Entry 4A3F (X-ray diffraction, 3.50 A resolution); this record covers chains A and T of the 15 polymer chains in the assembly.

# Chain A
Molecule: DNA-directed RNA polymerase II subunit RPB1
Source organism: Saccharomyces cerevisiae
Notes: EC 2.7.7.6
UniProt: P04050 (RPB1_YEAST); numbering as in UniProt (aligned over 1-1732)
Amino-acid sequence (1732 residues; numbered 1 to 1732; the number before each row is that of its first residue):
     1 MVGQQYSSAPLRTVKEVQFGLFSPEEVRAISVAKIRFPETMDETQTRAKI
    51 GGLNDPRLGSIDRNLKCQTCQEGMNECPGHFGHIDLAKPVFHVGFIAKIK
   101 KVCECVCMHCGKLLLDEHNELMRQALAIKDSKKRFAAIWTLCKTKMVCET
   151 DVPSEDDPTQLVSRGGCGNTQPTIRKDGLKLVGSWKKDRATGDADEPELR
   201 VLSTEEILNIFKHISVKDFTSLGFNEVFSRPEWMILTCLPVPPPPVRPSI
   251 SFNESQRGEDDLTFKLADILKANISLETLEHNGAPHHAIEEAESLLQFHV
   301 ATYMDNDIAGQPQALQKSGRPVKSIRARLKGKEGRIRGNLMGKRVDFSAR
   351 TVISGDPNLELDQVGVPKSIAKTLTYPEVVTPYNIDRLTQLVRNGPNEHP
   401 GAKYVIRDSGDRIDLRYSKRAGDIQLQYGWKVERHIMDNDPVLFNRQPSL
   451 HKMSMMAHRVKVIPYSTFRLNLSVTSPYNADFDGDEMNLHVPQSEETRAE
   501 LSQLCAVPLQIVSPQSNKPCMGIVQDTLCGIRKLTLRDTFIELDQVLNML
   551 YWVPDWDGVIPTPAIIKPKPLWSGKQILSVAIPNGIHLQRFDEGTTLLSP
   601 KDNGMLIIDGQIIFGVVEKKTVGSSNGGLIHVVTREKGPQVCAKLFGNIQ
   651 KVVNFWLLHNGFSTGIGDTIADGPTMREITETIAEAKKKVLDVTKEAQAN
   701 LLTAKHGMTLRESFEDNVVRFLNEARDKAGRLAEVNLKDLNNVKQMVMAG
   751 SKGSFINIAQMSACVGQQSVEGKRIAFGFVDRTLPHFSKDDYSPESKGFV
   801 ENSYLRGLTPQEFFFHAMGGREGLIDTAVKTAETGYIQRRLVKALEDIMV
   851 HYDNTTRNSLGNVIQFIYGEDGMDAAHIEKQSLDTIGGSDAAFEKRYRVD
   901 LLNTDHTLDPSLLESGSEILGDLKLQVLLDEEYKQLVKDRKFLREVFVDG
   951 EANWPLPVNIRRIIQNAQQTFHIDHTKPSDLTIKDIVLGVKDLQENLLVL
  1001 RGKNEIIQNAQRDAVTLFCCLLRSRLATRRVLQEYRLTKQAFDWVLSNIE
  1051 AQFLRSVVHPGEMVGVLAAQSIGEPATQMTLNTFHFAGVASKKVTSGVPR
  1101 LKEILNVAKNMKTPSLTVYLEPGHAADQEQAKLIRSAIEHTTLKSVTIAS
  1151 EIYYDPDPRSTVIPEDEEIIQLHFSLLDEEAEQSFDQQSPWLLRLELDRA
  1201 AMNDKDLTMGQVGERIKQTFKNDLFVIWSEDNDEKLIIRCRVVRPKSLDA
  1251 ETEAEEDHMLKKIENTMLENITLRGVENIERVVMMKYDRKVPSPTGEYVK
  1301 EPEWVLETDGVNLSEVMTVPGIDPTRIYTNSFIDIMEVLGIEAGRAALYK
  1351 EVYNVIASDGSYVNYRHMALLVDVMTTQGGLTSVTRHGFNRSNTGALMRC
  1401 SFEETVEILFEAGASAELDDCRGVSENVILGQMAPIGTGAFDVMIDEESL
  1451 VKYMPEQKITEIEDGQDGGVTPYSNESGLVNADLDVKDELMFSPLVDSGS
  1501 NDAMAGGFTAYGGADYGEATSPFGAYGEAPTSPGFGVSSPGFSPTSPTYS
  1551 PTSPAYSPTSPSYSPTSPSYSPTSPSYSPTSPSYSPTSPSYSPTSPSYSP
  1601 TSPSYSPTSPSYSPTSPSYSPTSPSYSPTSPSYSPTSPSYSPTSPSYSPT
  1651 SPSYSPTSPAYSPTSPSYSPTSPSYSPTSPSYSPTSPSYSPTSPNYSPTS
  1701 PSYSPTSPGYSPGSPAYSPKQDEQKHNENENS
Not modelled in the structure: 1-2, 1084-1091, 1177-1186, 1244-1253, 1456-1732
Swiss-Prot annotation at these positions:
  - region: Pro248 to Asp260 (Lid loop), Asn306 to Lys323 (Rudder loop), Pro810 to Glu822 (Bridging helix)
  - binding site (Zn(2+)): Cys67, Cys70, Cys77, His80, Cys107, Cys110, Cys148, Cys167
  - binding site (Mg(2+)): Asp481, Asp483, Asp485
  - modified residue: Thr1471 (Phosphothreonine)
  - cross-link (Glycyl lysine isopeptide (Lys-Gly)): Lys695 (interchain with G-Cter in ubiquitin), Lys1246 (interchain with G-Cter in ubiquitin), Lys1350 (interchain with G-Cter in ubiquitin)
  - natural variant: Ser1653 to Pro1659 (deletion: In strain: A364A)
  - mutagenesis: Lys1246 (K1246R: Impairs ubiquitination during transcription stress)
Metal / ion sites: Zn2+ site 1: Cys67, Cys70, Cys77, His80; Zn2+ site 2: Cys107, Cys110, Cys148, Cys167; Mg2+: Asp481, Asp483, Asp485 (shared with 1 residue of chain P)
Residues lining bound ligands: AMP-CPP (APC; diphosphomethylphosphonic acid adenosyl ester): Arg446, Pro448, Asn479, Asp481, Asp483, Gln1078, Leu1081, Asn1082
What the authors report for this chain:
  - conformationally variable residues (loop rearrangement, order/disorder transition): Gln1078 to Thr1083, Phe1084 to Lys1092
  - binding site for AMP-CPP: Arg446, Asn479, Gln1078, Leu1081
  - specificity-determining residues: Asn479, Gln1078
  - mutagenesis - Q1078N, Q1078S: abolished growth (citing earlier work)

# Chain T
Molecule: 26-nt DNA strand
Sequence (26 nucleotides; each row starts with the number of its first residue):
     4 AGCTCAAGTACTTTTTCCUGGTCATT
Not modelled in the structure: 4-5, 26-29
Modified / non-standard residues: BRU (5-bromo-2'-deoxyuridine-5'-monophosphate) at position 22

# Interface between chain A and chain T
Pairs across the interface (17):
  Lys332(A) - DT18(T)  salt bridge to the phosphate
  Lys332(A) - DT19(T)  salt bridge to the phosphate
  Arg337(A) - DT17(T)  salt bridge to the phosphate
  Arg337(A) - DT19(T)  salt bridge to the phosphate
  Arg344(A) - DC21(T)  salt bridge to the phosphate
  Arg350(A) - DC21(T)  sugar contact
  Gln447(A) - DC20(T)  sugar contact
  Pro448(A) - DT19(T)  base contact
  Thr831(A) - DT18(T)  sugar contact
  Ala832(A) - DT17(T)  phosphate contact
  Ala832(A) - DT18(T)  sugar contact
  Gly835(A) - DT18(T)  sugar contact
  Tyr836(A) - DT17(T)  phosphate contact
  Tyr836(A) - DT18(T)  sugar contact
  Arg1386(A) - DT15(T)  sugar contact
  Glu1403(A) - DT16(T)  phosphate contact
  Glu1407(A) - DT15(T)  phosphate contact
Interface residues without a listed pair, chain A (15 interface residues in all): Arg326, Glu1404

# Summary
The interface between chain A and chain T involves 15 residues on one side and 7 on the other, with 5 salt
bridges. Among the polar pairs are Lys332(A)-DT18(T), Lys332(A)-DT19(T) and Arg337(A)-DT17(T). The paper
reports a binding site for AMP-CPP at Arg446(A), Asn479(A) and Gln1078(A) among others; Q1078N and Q1078S of
chain A abolish growth.
Here chain A is DNA-directed RNA polymerase II subunit RPB1 (Saccharomyces cerevisiae) and chain T is a 26-nt
DNA strand. Entry 4A3F (RNA Polymerase II initial transcribing complex with a 6nt DNA-RNA hybrid and soaked
with AMPCPP) was determined by X-ray diffraction, deposited together with 4A3B, 4A3C, 4A3D, 4A3E, 4A3G, 4A3I
and 4 further entries.
